5JCO - chains H and G of the 12 polymer chains in the assembly; structure by electron microscopy, 4.00 A resolution.

== Chain H (and G) ==
Name: Tubulin alpha-1A chain
Source organism: Homo sapiens
Notes: chain G of this document is another copy of the same molecule, construct and numbering; everything in this record applies to it too
Reference sequence: Q71U36 (TBA1A_HUMAN); numbering as in UniProt (aligned over 1-437)
Chain sequence (437 residues; numbered 1 to 437; the number before each row is that of its first residue):
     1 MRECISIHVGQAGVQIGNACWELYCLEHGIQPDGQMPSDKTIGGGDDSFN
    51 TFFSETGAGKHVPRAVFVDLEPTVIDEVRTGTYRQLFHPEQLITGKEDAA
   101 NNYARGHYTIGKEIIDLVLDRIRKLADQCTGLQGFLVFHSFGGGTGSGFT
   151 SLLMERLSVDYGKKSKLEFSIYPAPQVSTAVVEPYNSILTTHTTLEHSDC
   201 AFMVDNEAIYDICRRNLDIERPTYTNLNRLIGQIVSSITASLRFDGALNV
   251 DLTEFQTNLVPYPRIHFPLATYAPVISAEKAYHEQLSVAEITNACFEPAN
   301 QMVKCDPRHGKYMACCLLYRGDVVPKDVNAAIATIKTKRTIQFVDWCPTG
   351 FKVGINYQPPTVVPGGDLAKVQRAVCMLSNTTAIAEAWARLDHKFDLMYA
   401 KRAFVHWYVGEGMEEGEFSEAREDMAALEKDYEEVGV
Not modelled in the structure: 38-46
Curated features (UniProtKB/Swiss-Prot):
  - active site: Glu254
  - binding site (GTP): Gln11, Glu71, Ser140, Gly144, Thr145, Thr179, Asn206, Asn228
  - binding site (Mg(2+)): Glu71
  - modified residue: Lys40 (N6-acetyllysine), Tyr282 (3'-nitrotyrosine)
  - natural variant: Ile188 (I188L: In LIS3), Pro263 (P263T: In LIS3), Arg264 (R264C: In LIS3), Leu286 (L286F: In LIS3), Arg402 (R402C: In LIS3; R402H: In LIS3; R402L: In LIS3), Ser419 (S419L: In LIS3)
Ligand contacts: GTP (guanosine-5'-triphosphate): Val9, Gly10, Gln11, Ala12, Gln15, Asp69, Glu71, Asp98, Ala99, Ala100, Asn101, Ser140, Gly142, Gly143, Gly144, Thr145, Gly146, Ile171, Thr179, Glu183, Asn206, Tyr224, Asn228, Ile231

== Interface between chain H and chain G ==
Pairs across the interface (11; chain H residue first):
  Glu55(H) with Gln285(G)
  Thr56(H) with Glu284(G); Gln285(G)
  Lys60(H) with Tyr282(G); His283(G), hydrogen bond
  Val62(H) with His283(G)
  Gln85(H) with His283(G), hydrogen bond (backbone-side chain)
  Leu86(H) with His283(G)
  His88(H) with His283(G)
  Asp120(H) with Glu297(G)
  Gln128(H) with Gln285(G)
Other interface residues (no listed pair), chain H (13 interface residues in all): Ser54, Gly57, Phe87, Glu90
Other interface residues (no listed pair), chain G (6 interface residues in all): Lys280

== Summary ==
Chain H and chain G form an interface of 13 and 6 residues respectively, with 2 hydrogen bonds. Polar contacts
include Lys60(H)-His283(G) and Gln85(H)-His283(G). Bound to chain H: GTP.
Both chains are Tubulin alpha-1A chain (Homo sapiens). Entry 5JCO (Structure and dynamics of single-isoform
recombinant neuronal human tubulin) was determined by electron microscopy.
